Entry 8D63 (electron microscopy, 3.14 A resolution); this record covers chains A and E of the 5 polymer chains in the assembly.

[Chain A (and E)]
Molecule: Erwinia ligand-gated ion channel
From: Dickeya dadantii
Notes: chain E of this document is another copy of the same molecule, construct and numbering; everything in this record applies to it too
Reference sequence: E0SJQ4 (E0SJQ4_DICD3); residues 1-322 here correspond to UniProt positions 22-343 (UniProt number = residue number + 21)
Amino-acid sequence (322 residues; row label = number of the first residue in the row):
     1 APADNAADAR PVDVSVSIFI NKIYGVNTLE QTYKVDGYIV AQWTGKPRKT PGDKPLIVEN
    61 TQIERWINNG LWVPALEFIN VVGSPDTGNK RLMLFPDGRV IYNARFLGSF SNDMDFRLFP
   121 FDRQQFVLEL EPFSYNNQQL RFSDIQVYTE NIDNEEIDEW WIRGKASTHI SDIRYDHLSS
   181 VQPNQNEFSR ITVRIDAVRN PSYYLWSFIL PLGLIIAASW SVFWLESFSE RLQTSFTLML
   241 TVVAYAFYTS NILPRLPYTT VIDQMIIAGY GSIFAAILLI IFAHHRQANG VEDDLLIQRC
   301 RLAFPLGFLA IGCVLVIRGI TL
Unresolved in the structure: 1-10, 318-322
Residues lining bound ligands: LBN (1-palmitoyl-2-oleoyl-sn-glycero-3-phosphocholine): T259, Q264, I267, A268, G271, A275, L279, F282, F304, F308, I311, L315
From the paper describing this entry:
  - binding site for LBN: W206

[Chain A / chain E interface]
Residue-residue contacts (79; chain A residue first):
  L29(A) - E159(E)
  E30(A) - K22(E)  hydrogen bond (backbone-side chain)
  E30(A) - Y24(E)
  Q31(A) - I157(E)
  I67(A) - Q62(E)
  A75(A) - E59(E)
  A75(A) - N89(E)
  E77(A) - Y38(E)  hydrogen bond
  E77(A) - N89(E)
  E77(A) - R105(E)  salt bridge
  F78(A) - R105(E)  hydrogen bond (backbone-side chain)
  I79(A) - R105(E)  hydrogen bond (backbone-side chain)
  V81(A) - R105(E)  hydrogen bond (backbone-side chain)
  V82(A) - Y24(E)
  V82(A) - L107(E)  hydrophobic
  G83(A) - D86(E)
  G83(A) - L107(E)
  S84(A) - D86(E)  hydrogen bond
  S111(A) - K22(E)
  M114(A) - I157(E)
  D115(A) - I157(E)
  R117(A) - I157(E)
  F133(A) - Y38(E)  hydrophobic
  F133(A) - E59(E)
  F133(A) - N89(E)
  F133(A) - K90(E)
  F133(A) - R91(E)
  F133(A) - N103(E)
  S134(A) - I57(E)
  S134(A) - E59(E)  hydrogen bond
  S134(A) - R91(E)
  H177(A) - F19(E)
  V181(A) - Q42(E)
  V181(A) - F95(E)
  V181(A) - R99(E)
  V181(A) - I101(E)  hydrophobic
  Q182(A) - F95(E)
  F228(A) - W224(E)
  F228(A) - E226(E)
  S229(A) - L225(E)
  S229(A) - E230(E)  hydrogen bond
  L232(A) - S221(E)
  L232(A) - L225(E)  hydrophobic
  Q233(A) - E230(E)
  Q233(A) - T234(E)
  F236(A) - A218(E)
  F236(A) - S221(E)
  F236(A) - T234(E)
  M239(A) - I215(E)  hydrophobic
  M239(A) - L238(E)  hydrophobic
  L240(A) - L240(E)  hydrophobic
  L240(A) - T241(E)
  V243(A) - I215(E)  hydrophobic
  V243(A) - Y245(E)
  F247(A) - F247(E)  hydrophobic
  F247(A) - Y248(E)  hydrophobic
  F247(A) - N251(E)
  F247(A) - I252(E)  hydrophobic
  S250(A) - Y248(E)
  S250(A) - I252(E)
  R255(A) - I252(E)
  L256(A) - Y203(E)
  P257(A) - I157(E)
  P257(A) - N200(E)  hydrogen bond (backbone-side chain)
  P257(A) - S202(E)
  P257(A) - Y203(E)
  Y258(A) - E156(E)
  Y258(A) - I157(E)
  Y258(A) - Y203(E)
  T259(A) - Y203(E)
  T259(A) - S207(E)
  D263(A) - Y203(E)
  I267(A) - W206(E)
  Y270(A) - P211(E)  hydrophobic
  Y270(A) - Y245(E)
  F274(A) - L214(E)
  I281(A) - S221(E)
  H284(A) - E226(E)
  H285(A) - W224(E)
Also at the interface, not in a pair above, chain A (51 interface residues in all): T32, N68, D113, Y135, Q139, A246, N251, I277
Also at the interface, not in a pair above, chain E (58 interface residues in all): D36, K54, P55, N60, R65, M93, Y148, E155, D158, L210, A217, V222, T237, A244

[In short]
The interface between chain A and chain E involves 51 residues on one side and 58 on the other, with 9
hydrogen bonds and 1 salt bridge. Polar contacts include E77(A)-R105(E), E30(A)-K22(E) and E77(A)-Y38(E).
Chain A binds compound LBN. From the paper: a binding site for LBN at W206(A).
Chain A and chain E are both Erwinia ligand-gated ion channel (Dickeya dadantii); the structure, ELIC apo in
POPC nanodisc, was determined by electron microscopy, deposited together with 8VUW, 8D64, 8D65, 8D66 and 8D67.
